5WVK - chains B and C of the 47 polymer chains in the assembly; structure by electron microscopy, 4.20 A resolution (low resolution: residue-level contacts below are approximate; hydrogen-bond / salt-bridge calls are withheld).

== Chain B ==
Molecule: Proteasome subunit alpha type-2
Organism: Saccharomyces cerevisiae (strain ATCC 204508 / S288c)
Notes: EC 3.4.25.1
Reference sequence: P23639 (PSA2_YEAST); residues 1-250 here = UniProt positions 1-250
Sequence (250 residues; each row starts with the number of its first residue):
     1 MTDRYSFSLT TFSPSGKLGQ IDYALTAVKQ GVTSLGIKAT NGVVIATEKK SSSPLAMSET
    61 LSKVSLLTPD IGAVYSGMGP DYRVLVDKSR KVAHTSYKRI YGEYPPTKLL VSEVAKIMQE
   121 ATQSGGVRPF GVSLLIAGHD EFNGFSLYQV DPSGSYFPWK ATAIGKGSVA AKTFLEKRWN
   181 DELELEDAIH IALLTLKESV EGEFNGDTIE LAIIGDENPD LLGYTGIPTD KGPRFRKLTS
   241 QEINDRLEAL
Swiss-Prot annotation at these positions:
  - cross-link: Lys108 (Glycyl lysine isopeptide (Lys-Gly) (interchain with G-Cter in ubiquitin))

== Chain C ==
Molecule: Proteasome subunit alpha type-3
Organism: Saccharomyces cerevisiae (strain ATCC 204508 / S288c)
Notes: EC 3.4.25.1
Reference sequence: P23638 (PSA3_YEAST); residue numbers follow UniProt; this construct covers 1-258
Sequence (258 residues; row label = number of the first residue in the row):
     1 MGSRRYDSRT TIFSPEGRLY QVEYALESIS HAGTAIGIMA SDGIVLAAER KVTSTLLEQD
    61 TSTEKLYKLN DKIAVAVAGL TADAEILINT ARIHAQNYLK TYNEDIPVEI LVRRLSDIKQ
   121 GYTQHGGLRP FGVSFIYAGY DDRYGYQLYT SNPSGNYTGW KAISVGANTS AAQTLLQMDY
   181 KDDMKVDDAI ELALKTLSKT TDSSALTYDR LEFATIRKGA NDGEVYQKIF KPQEIKDILV
   241 KTGITKKDED EEADEDMK
Disordered / not traced: 1, 246-258
Swiss-Prot annotation at these positions:
  - cross-link (Glycyl lysine isopeptide (Lys-Gly)): Lys100 (interchain with G-Cter in ubiquitin), Lys199 (interchain with G-Cter in ubiquitin), Lys231 (interchain with G-Cter in ubiquitin)

== Chain B / chain C interface ==
Pairs across the interface - 53 pairs, chain B then chain C:
  Tyr5(B) with Gly2(C); Ser3(C); Tyr6(C)
  Ser6(B) with Gly126(C); Leu128(C)
  Phe7(B) with Tyr6(C); Asp7(C); Gly127(C)
  Ser8(B) with Gly127(C); Arg129(C)
  Thr10(B) with Arg129(C)
  Thr11(B) with Ser8(C); Thr10(C)
  Phe12(B) with Gln21(C); Tyr24(C); Ala25(C); Arg129(C); Pro130(C)
  Ser13(B) with Tyr24(C)
  Pro14(B) with Tyr24(C)
  Ser15(B) with Glu27(C)
  Gly16(B) with Tyr24(C); Glu27(C); Ser28(C)
  Leu18(B) with Arg129(C)
  Lys38(B) with Glu58(C)
  Ala115(B) with Glu85(C)
  Gln119(B) with Ala82(C); Asp83(C); Ile86(C)
  Gln123(B) with Tyr122(C); Leu128(C); Arg129(C); Phe131(C)
  Ser153(B) with Ala82(C)
  Gly154(B) with Ala82(C)
  Ser155(B) with Thr81(C); Ala82(C)
  Tyr156(B) with Glu64(C); Glu85(C)
  Phe157(B) with Glu64(C)
  Pro158(B) with Leu57(C); Glu58(C); Ser62(C); Glu64(C)
  Trp159(B) with Ser54(C); Leu56(C); Glu58(C)
  Lys160(B) with Leu57(C); Glu58(C)
  Glu176(B) with Thr55(C); Leu56(C)
  Trp179(B) with Leu56(C)
Interface residues without a listed pair, chain B (36 interface residues in all): Arg4, Lys17, Ser112, Lys116, Thr122, Ser124, Gly125, Asn143, Ala161, Leu175
Interface residues without a listed pair, chain C (35 interface residues in all): His31, Thr53, Thr61, Leu80, Asn89

== Overview ==
Chain B and chain C form an interface of 36 and 35 residues respectively.
Chain B is Proteasome subunit alpha type-2 and chain C is Proteasome subunit alpha type-3, both from
Saccharomyces cerevisiae (strain ATCC 204508 / S288c); the structure, Yeast proteasome-ADP-AlFx, was
determined by electron microscopy (same publication as 5WVI).
